Entry 3RLM (X-ray diffraction, 2.13 A resolution); this record covers chains A and F of the 6 polymer chains in the assembly.

[Chain A]
Protein: Methylamine utilization protein MauG
Source organism: Paracoccus denitrificans
Notes: EC 1.-.-.-
UniProt: Q51658 (MAUG_PARDP); residues 1-367 here correspond to UniProt positions 21-387 (UniProt number = residue number + 20)
Amino-acid sequence (373 residues; each row starts with the number of its first residue):
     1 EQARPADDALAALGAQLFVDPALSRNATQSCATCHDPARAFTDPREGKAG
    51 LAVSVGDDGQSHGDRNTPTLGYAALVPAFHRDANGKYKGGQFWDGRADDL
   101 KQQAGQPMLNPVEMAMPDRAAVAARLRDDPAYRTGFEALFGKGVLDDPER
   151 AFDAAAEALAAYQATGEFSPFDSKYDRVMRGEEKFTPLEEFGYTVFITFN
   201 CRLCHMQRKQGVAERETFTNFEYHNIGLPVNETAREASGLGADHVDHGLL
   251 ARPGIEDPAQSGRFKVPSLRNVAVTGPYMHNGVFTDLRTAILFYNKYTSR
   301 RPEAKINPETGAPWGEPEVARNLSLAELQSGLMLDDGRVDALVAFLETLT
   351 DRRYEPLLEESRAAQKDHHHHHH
Not modelled in the structure: 1-5, 360-373
Construct notes: engineered mutation Phe-199 (Trp219 in Q51658); expression tag (368-373)
Metal / ion sites: heme c Fe site 1 near His-35 (its only coordinating residue here); Ca2+: Asn-66, Thr-275, Pro-277; heme c Fe site 2: His-205, Tyr-294
Small-molecule neighbours:
  - heme c (HEC), molecule 1: Gln-29, Ser-30, Cys-31, Cys-34, His-35, Arg-45, Ser-54, Val-55, Gly-56, Arg-65, Asn-66, Thr-67, Pro-68, Thr-69, Leu-70, Gln-91, Phe-92, Trp-93, Asp-94, Arg-96, Leu-100, Gln-103, Ala-104, Pro-107, Met-108, Glu-113, Met-114, Leu-159, Gln-163, Lys-265
  - heme c (HEC), molecule 2: Trp-93, Phe-196, Asn-200, Cys-201, Cys-204, His-205, His-224, Ile-226, Leu-228, Phe-264, Lys-265, Val-266, Pro-267, Ser-268, Leu-269, Val-272, Tyr-278, Met-279, His-280, Leu-287, Ala-290, Ile-291, Tyr-294, Ser-324, Glu-327, Leu-328, Leu-334, Leu-342, Leu-346
UniProt features mapped onto this chain:
  - binding site (heme c): Cys-31, Cys-34, His-35, Cys-201, Cys-204, His-205, His-280
Reported in the primary citation:
  - mutagenesis - W199F: abolished catalytic activity
  - mutagenesis - W199F: abolished catalytic activity on preMADH
  - mutagenesis - W199F (approximately 10%): decreased catalytic activity on quinol MADH

[Chain F]
Protein: Methylamine dehydrogenase heavy chain
Source organism: Paracoccus denitrificans
Notes: EC 1.4.99.3
UniProt: A1BB97 (A1BB97_PARDP); residues 1-386 here correspond to UniProt positions 32-417 (UniProt number = residue number + 31)
Amino-acid sequence (386 residues; numbered 1 to 386; the number before each row is that of its first residue):
     1 QDAPEAETQAQETQGQAAARAAAADLAAGQDDEPRILEAPAPDARRVYVN
    51 DPAHFAAVTQQFVIDGEAGRVIGMIDGGFLPNPVVADDGSFIAHASTVFS
   101 RIARGERTDYVEVFDPVTLLPTADIELPDAPRFLVGTYPWMTSLTPDGKT
   151 LLFYQFSPAPAVGVVDLEGKAFKRMLDVPDCYHIFPTAPDTFFMHCRDGS
   201 LAKVAFGTEGTPEITHTEVFHPEDEFLINHPAYSQKAGRLVWPTYTGKIH
   251 QIDLSSGDAKFLPAVEALTEAERADGWRPGGWQQVAYHRALDRIYLLVDQ
   301 RDEWRHKTASRFVVVLDAKTGERLAKFEMGHEIDSINVSQDEKPLLYALS
   351 TGDKTLYIHDAESGEELRSVNQLGHGPQVITTADMG
Not modelled in the structure: 1-10
Disulfide bonds: Cys-181/Cys-196

[Interface between chain A and chain F]
Residue-residue contacts (11; chain A residue first):
  Asn-84(A) with Glu-33(F)
  Arg-208(A) with Gly-29(F), hydrogen bond (side chain-backbone); Gln-30(F); Asp-31(F)
  Lys-209(A) with Asp-31(F), hydrogen bond (backbone-side chain); Asp-32(F); Glu-33(F), salt bridge; Pro-34(F)
  Gln-210(A) with Asp-31(F), hydrogen bond (backbone-side chain); Asp-32(F); Pro-34(F)

[In short]
4 residues of chain A face 6 of chain F across their interface; the contacts include 3 hydrogen bonds and 1
salt bridge. Polar pairs include Lys-209(A)/Glu-33(F), Arg-208(A)/Gly-29(F) and Lys-209(A)/Asp-31(F). Ligands
of chain A: heme c. From the paper: W199F of chain A abolishes catalytic activity; W199F of chain A abolishes
catalytic activity on preMADH.
Here chain A is Methylamine utilization protein MauG and chain F is Methylamine dehydrogenase heavy chain,
both from Paracoccus denitrificans. Entry 3RLM (Structure of the W199F MauG/pre-Methylamine Dehydrogenase
complex after treatment with hydrogen peroxide) was determined by X-ray diffraction (same publication as 3RMZ
and 3RN0).
